Entry 6IG5 (X-ray diffraction, 2.08 A resolution); this record covers chains A and D of the 4 polymer chains in the assembly.

# Chain A (and D)
Name: Argininosuccinate lyase
Source organism: Mycobacterium tuberculosis (strain ATCC 25618 / H37Rv)
Notes: EC 4.3.2.1; chain D of this document is another copy of the same molecule, construct and numbering; everything in this record applies to it too
Reference sequence: P9WPY7 (ARLY_MYCTU); residues 1-470 here = UniProt positions 1-470
Sequence (470 residues; row label = number of the first residue in the row):
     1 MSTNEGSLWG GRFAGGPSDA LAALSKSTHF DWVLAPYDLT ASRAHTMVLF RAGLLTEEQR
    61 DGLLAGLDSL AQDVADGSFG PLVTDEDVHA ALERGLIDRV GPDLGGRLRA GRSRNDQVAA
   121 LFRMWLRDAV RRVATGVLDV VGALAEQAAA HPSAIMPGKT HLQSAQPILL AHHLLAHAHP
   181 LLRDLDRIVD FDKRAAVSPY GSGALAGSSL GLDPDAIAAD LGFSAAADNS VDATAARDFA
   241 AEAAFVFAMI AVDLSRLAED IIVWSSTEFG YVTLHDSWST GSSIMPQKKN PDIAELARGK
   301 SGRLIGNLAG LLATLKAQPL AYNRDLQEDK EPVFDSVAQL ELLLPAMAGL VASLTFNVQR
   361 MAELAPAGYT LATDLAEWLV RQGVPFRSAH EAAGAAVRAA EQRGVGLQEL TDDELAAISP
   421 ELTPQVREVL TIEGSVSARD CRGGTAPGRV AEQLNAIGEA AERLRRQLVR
Disordered / not traced: 1-15

# How chain A and chain D interact
Residue-residue contacts (68):
  K159(A) - E268(D)  salt bridge
  H161(A) - N290(D)
  H161(A) - P291(D)
  H161(A) - D292(D)
  H161(A) - E295(D)  salt bridge
  L162(A) - I262(D)
  L162(A) - S266(D)
  Q163(A) - S265(D)  hydrogen bond (side chain-backbone)
  Q163(A) - S266(D)
  Q163(A) - K288(D)
  Q163(A) - K289(D)  hydrogen bond (side chain-backbone)
  Q163(A) - N290(D)
  S164(A) - M285(D)
  S164(A) - K288(D)  hydrogen bond (backbone-side chain)
  A165(A) - K288(D)
  E259(A) - E259(D)
  I262(A) - L162(D)
  S265(A) - Q163(D)  hydrogen bond (backbone-side chain)
  S266(A) - L162(D)
  S266(A) - Q163(D)
  S266(A) - F269(D)
  E268(A) - K159(D)  salt bridge
  E268(A) - E268(D)
  E268(A) - F269(D)
  E268(A) - Y271(D)  hydrogen bond
  E268(A) - R360(D)
  E268(A) - L364(D)
  F269(A) - S266(D)
  F269(A) - E268(D)
  Y271(A) - E268(D)  hydrogen bond
  S283(A) - H390(D)  hydrogen bond
  I284(A) - A372(D)  hydrophobic
  I284(A) - T373(D)
  I284(A) - H390(D)
  M285(A) - S164(D)
  M285(A) - A367(D)
  M285(A) - G368(D)
  M285(A) - T370(D)
  P286(A) - G368(D)
  P286(A) - V397(D)  hydrophobic
  P286(A) - E401(D)
  K288(A) - Q163(D)
  K288(A) - S164(D)  hydrogen bond (side chain-backbone)
  K288(A) - A165(D)
  K289(A) - Q163(D)
  N290(A) - H161(D)
  N290(A) - Q163(D)
  P291(A) - H161(D)
  D292(A) - H161(D)
  E295(A) - H161(D)  salt bridge
  A313(A) - K316(D)  hydrogen bond (backbone-side chain)
  T314(A) - K316(D)
  K316(A) - A313(D)  hydrogen bond (side chain-backbone)
  K316(A) - T314(D)
  K316(A) - K316(D)
  L364(A) - E268(D)
  A367(A) - M285(D)
  G368(A) - M285(D)
  G368(A) - P286(D)
  Y369(A) - M285(D)
  T370(A) - M285(D)
  A372(A) - I284(D)  hydrophobic
  A376(A) - I284(D)  hydrophobic
  H390(A) - S283(D)
  H390(A) - I284(D)
  A393(A) - I284(D)  hydrophobic
  V397(A) - I284(D)  hydrophobic
  V397(A) - P286(D)
Interface residues without a listed pair, chain A (46 interface residues in all): P157, T160, V263, T267, Q287, R298, R360, T373, G394, E401
Interface residues without a listed pair, chain D (45 interface residues in all): T160, V263, T267, Q287, R298, Q318, Y369, A376, A393

# In short
46 residues of chain A and 45 residues of chain D are in contact, with 10 hydrogen bonds and 4 salt bridges.
Among the polar pairs are K159(A)-E268(D), H161(A)-E295(D) and Q163(A)-S265(D).
Chain A and chain D are both Argininosuccinate lyase (Mycobacterium tuberculosis (strain ATCC 25618 / H37Rv));
the structure, Crystal structure of argininosuccinate lyase from Mycobacterium tuberculosis, was determined by
X-ray diffraction together with 6IGA from the same study.
